Entry 5XLO (electron microscopy, 3.80 A resolution); this record covers chains C and K of the 9 polymer chains in the assembly.

== Chain C ==
Name: CRISPR-associated protein Csy3
Organism: Pseudomonas aeruginosa (strain UCBPP-PA14)
UniProt: Q02MM1 (CSY3_PSEAB); numbering as in UniProt (aligned over 1-342)
Amino-acid sequence (342 residues; row label = number of the first residue in the row):
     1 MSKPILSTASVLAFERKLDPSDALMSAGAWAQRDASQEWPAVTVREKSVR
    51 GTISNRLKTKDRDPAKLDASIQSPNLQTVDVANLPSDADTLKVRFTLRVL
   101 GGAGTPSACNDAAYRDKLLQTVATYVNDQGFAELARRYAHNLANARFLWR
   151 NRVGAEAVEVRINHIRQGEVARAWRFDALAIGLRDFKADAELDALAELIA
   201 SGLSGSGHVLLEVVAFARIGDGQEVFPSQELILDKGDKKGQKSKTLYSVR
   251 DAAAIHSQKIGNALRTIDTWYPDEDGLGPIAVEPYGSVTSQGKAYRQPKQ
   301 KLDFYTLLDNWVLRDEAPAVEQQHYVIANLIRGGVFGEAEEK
Disordered / not traced: 1-14, 341-342

== Chain K ==
Molecule: crRNA with 32nt spacer sequence
Organism: Pseudomonas aeruginosa
Sequence (60 nucleotides; each row starts with the number of its first residue; numbers below 1 keep their minus sign (C-7 is residue -7)):
    -7 CUAAGAAAUUCACGGCGGGCUUGAUGUCCGCGUCUACCUGGUUCACUGCC
    43 GUGUAGGCAG
Disordered / not traced: -7 to -6, 33-52

== Interface between chain C and chain K ==
Pairs across the interface (38; chain C residue first):
  Ala23(C) - G15(K)  base contact
  Leu24(C) - A16(K)  sugar contact
  Met25(C) - G15(K)  phosphate contact
  Met25(C) - A16(K)  phosphate contact
  Ser26(C) - A16(K)  phosphate contact
  Ser26(C) - U17(K)  phosphate contact
  Lys58(C) - U25(K)  phosphate contact
  Thr59(C) - C23(K)  sugar contact
  Thr59(C) - U25(K)  phosphate contact
  Lys60(C) - C23(K)  hydrogen bond to the sugar
  Lys60(C) - G24(K)  sugar contact
  Lys60(C) - U25(K)  hydrogen bond to the phosphate
  Asp61(C) - C23(K)  base contact
  Arg62(C) - C23(K)  hydrogen bond to the base
  Arg62(C) - G24(K)  phosphate contact
  Pro64(C) - G22(K)  base contact
  Leu84(C) - U25(K)  base contact
  Ser86(C) - U25(K)  hydrogen bond to the base
  Asp89(C) - C23(K)  base contact
  Leu118(C) - G15(K)  base contact
  Glu159(C) - G18(K)  hydrogen bond to the base
  Val160(C) - C21(K)  phosphate contact
  Lys239(C) - U19(K)  sugar contact
  Lys239(C) - C20(K)  sugar contact
  Gly240(C) - U19(K)  base contact
  Thr266(C) - U19(K)  hydrogen bond to the phosphate
  Asp268(C) - U17(K)  base contact
  Asp268(C) - G18(K)  phosphate contact
  Asp268(C) - U19(K)  phosphate contact
  Thr269(C) - G18(K)  phosphate contact
  Thr269(C) - U19(K)  phosphate contact
  Thr269(C) - C20(K)  phosphate contact
  Pro272(C) - G18(K)  phosphate contact
  Asp273(C) - G18(K)  base contact
  Lys293(C) - G18(K)  salt bridge to the phosphate
  Lys299(C) - G18(K)  base contact
  Gln300(C) - G18(K)  hydrogen bond to the base
  Glu340(C) - U17(K)  phosphate contact
Also at the interface, not in a pair above, chain C (32 interface residues in all): Asp87, Lys117, Lys238, Gln241, Tyr271
Also at the interface, not in a pair above, chain K (13 interface residues in all): U14, C26

== Summary ==
32 residues of chain C face 13 of chain K across their interface, with 7 hydrogen bonds and 1 salt bridge.
Polar pairs include Arg62(C)-C23(K), Ser86(C)-U25(K) and Glu159(C)-G18(K).
Chain C is CRISPR-associated protein Csy3 (Pseudomonas aeruginosa (strain UCBPP-PA14)) and chain K is crRNA
with 32nt spacer sequence (Pseudomonas aeruginosa); the structure, Anti-CRISPR proteins AcrF1/2 bound to Csy
surveillance complex with a 32nt spacer crRNA backbone region, was determined by electron microscopy together
with 5XLP from the same study.
